3LL5 - chains A and C; structure by X-ray diffraction, 1.99 A resolution.

Chain A (and C):
Molecule: Gamma-glutamyl kinase related protein
Organism: Thermoplasma acidophilum
Notes: chain C of this document is another copy of the same molecule, construct and numbering; everything in this record applies to it too
Reference sequence: Q9HLX1 (Q9HLX1_THEAC); residue numbers follow UniProt; this construct covers 1-245
Chain sequence (249 residues; each row starts with the number of its first residue; numbers below 1 keep their minus sign (Asp-3 is residue -3)):
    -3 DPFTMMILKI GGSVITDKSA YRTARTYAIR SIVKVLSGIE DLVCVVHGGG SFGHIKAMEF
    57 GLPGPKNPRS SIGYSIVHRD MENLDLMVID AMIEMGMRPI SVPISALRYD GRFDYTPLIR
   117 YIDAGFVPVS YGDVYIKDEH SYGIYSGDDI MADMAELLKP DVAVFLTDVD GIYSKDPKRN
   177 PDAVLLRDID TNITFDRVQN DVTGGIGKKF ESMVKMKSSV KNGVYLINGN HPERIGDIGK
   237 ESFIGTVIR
Not modelled in the structure: -3 to -1, 189-201 (chain C: 189-200)
Modified residues: Mse1, Mse2, Mse54, Mse77, Mse83, Mse88, Mse91, Mse93, Mse147, Mse150, Mse209, Mse212 (selenomethionine; parent Met)
Sequence notes: expression tag (-3 to 0)
Ligand contacts:
  - ADP (adenosine-5'-diphosphate): Lys5, Gly7, Gly8, Ser9, Lys14, Leu162, Thr163, Asp164, Val165, Gly167, Ile168, Tyr169, Ser170, Lys171, Asp172, Pro173, Lys174, Ile202, Lys205
  - 3-methylbut-3-enyl trihydrogen diphosphate (IPE): Lys5, Gly7, Gly8, Ser9, Lys14, Gly44, Gly45, Gly46, Gly49, His50, Ala53, Val73, Mse77, Gly128, Asp129, Ile140, Ser142, Gly143, Asp144
Swiss-Prot annotation at these positions:
  - binding site (ATP): Lys5 to Ser9, Gly46, Asp164, Tyr169 to Lys174, Gly201, Lys205
  - binding site (substrate): Gly45, His50, Gly143
  - site: Lys14 (Transition state stabilizer)
What the authors report for this chain:
  - binding site for 3-methylbut-3-enyl trihydrogen diphosphate: Gly8, Lys14, Gly45, His50
  - binding site for ADP: Lys14
  - conformationally variable residues (loop rearrangement, side-chain flip): Lys14, His50

Chain A / chain C interface:
Pairs across the interface (66; chain A residue first):
  Lys62(A) - Ala120(C)
  Ser67(A) - Arg94(C)
  Ser67(A) - Phe122(C)
  Ile68(A) - Mse93(C)
  Ile68(A) - Arg94(C)
  Tyr70(A) - Ile96(C)  hydrophobic
  Tyr70(A) - Tyr117(C)  hydrogen bond
  Tyr70(A) - Phe122(C)  hydrophobic
  Ser71(A) - Ile89(C)
  Ser71(A) - Arg94(C)
  Ser71(A) - Pro95(C)  hydrogen bond (side chain-backbone)
  Ser71(A) - Phe122(C)
  Ile72(A) - Ile89(C)  hydrophobic
  His74(A) - Ile96(C)
  Arg75(A) - Ile85(C)
  Arg75(A) - Asp86(C)  salt bridge
  Arg75(A) - Ile89(C)
  Glu78(A) - Leu82(C)
  Glu78(A) - Ser97(C)  hydrogen bond
  Asn79(A) - Leu82(C)
  Leu82(A) - Arg75(C)
  Leu82(A) - Glu78(C)
  Leu82(A) - Asn79(C)
  Leu82(A) - Leu82(C)  hydrophobic
  Ile85(A) - Arg75(C)
  Asp86(A) - Arg75(C)  salt bridge
  Ile89(A) - Ser71(C)
  Ile89(A) - Ile72(C)  hydrophobic
  Ile89(A) - Arg75(C)
  Arg94(A) - Ser67(C)
  Arg94(A) - Ile68(C)
  Arg94(A) - Ser71(C)
  Arg94(A) - Tyr138(C)
  Pro95(A) - Ser71(C)  hydrogen bond (backbone-side chain)
  Ile96(A) - Tyr70(C)  hydrophobic
  Ile96(A) - His74(C)
  Ser97(A) - Glu78(C)  hydrogen bond
  Ser101(A) - Tyr117(C)  hydrogen bond (backbone-side chain)
  Ala102(A) - Ala102(C)  hydrophobic
  Ala102(A) - Pro113(C)
  Leu103(A) - Ala102(C)
  Arg104(A) - Arg104(C)
  Arg104(A) - Asp110(C)  salt bridge
  Arg104(A) - Thr112(C)
  Arg104(A) - Arg116(C)
  Tyr105(A) - Arg116(C)  hydrogen bond (backbone-side chain)
  Asp106(A) - Arg116(C)  salt bridge
  Asp110(A) - Arg104(C)  salt bridge
  Pro113(A) - Ala102(C)
  Pro113(A) - Leu103(C)
  Pro113(A) - Arg104(C)
  Arg116(A) - Tyr105(C)
  Arg116(A) - Ile132(C)  hydrogen bond (side chain-backbone)
  Tyr117(A) - Tyr70(C)  hydrogen bond
  Tyr117(A) - Ser101(C)  hydrogen bond (side chain-backbone)
  Tyr117(A) - Ile132(C)  hydrophobic
  Ala120(A) - Lys62(C)  hydrogen bond (backbone-side chain)
  Ala120(A) - Ile132(C)  hydrophobic
  Phe122(A) - Ser67(C)
  Phe122(A) - Tyr70(C)  hydrophobic
  Phe122(A) - Ser71(C)
  Phe122(A) - Tyr138(C)
  Ile132(A) - Tyr117(C)  hydrophobic
  Ile132(A) - Ala120(C)  hydrophobic
  Tyr138(A) - Arg94(C)
  Tyr138(A) - Phe122(C)
Interface residues without a listed pair, chain A (37 interface residues in all): Asp81, Gly92, Pro99, Thr112, Gly121
Interface residues without a listed pair, chain C (37 interface residues in all): Gly92, Val98, Pro99, Lys133

Summary:
Chain A and chain C each contribute 37 residues to their interface, with 11 hydrogen bonds and 5 salt bridges.
Polar contacts include Arg75(A)-Asp86(C), Arg104(A)-Asp110(C) and Asp106(A)-Arg116(C). From the paper: a
binding site for 3-methylbut-3-enyl trihydrogen diphosphate at Gly8(A), Lys14(A) and Gly45(A) among others; a
binding site for ADP at Lys14(A).
Chain A and chain C are both Gamma-glutamyl kinase related protein (Thermoplasma acidophilum); the structure,
Crystal structure of T. acidophilum isopentenyl phosphate kinase product complex, was determined by X-ray
diffraction, deposited together with 3LKK and 3LL9.
